Entry 1CSC (X-ray diffraction, 1.70 A resolution); this record covers chain A.

== Chain A ==
Protein: Citrate synthase
Source organism: Gallus gallus
Notes: EC 4.1.3.7
UniProt: P23007 (CISY_CHICK); numbering as in UniProt (aligned over 1-433)
Amino-acid sequence (433 residues; each row starts with the number of its first residue; X marks 4 residues of unknown identity (built as UNK)):
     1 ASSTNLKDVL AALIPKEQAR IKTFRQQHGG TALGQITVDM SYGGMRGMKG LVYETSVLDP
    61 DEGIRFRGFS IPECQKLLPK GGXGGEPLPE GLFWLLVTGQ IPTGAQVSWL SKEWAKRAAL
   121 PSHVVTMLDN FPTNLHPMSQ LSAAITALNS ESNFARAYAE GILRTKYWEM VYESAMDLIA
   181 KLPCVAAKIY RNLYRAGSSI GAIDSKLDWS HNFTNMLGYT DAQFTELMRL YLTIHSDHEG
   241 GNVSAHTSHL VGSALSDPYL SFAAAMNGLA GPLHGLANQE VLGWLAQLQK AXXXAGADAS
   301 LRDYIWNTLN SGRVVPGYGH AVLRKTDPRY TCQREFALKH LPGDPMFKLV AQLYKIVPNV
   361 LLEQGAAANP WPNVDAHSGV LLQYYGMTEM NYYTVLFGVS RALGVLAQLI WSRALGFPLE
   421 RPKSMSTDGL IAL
Disordered / not traced: 83, 292-294
Ligand contacts:
  - carboxymethyl coenzyme A (CMC): Arg46, Arg164, Pro272, Leu273, His274, Gly275, Ala277, Leu309, Arg313, Val314, Val315, Pro316, Gly317, Tyr318, Gly319, His320, Ala321, Leu361, Ala366, Ala367, Ala368, Asn369, Asn373, Val374, Asp375, Phe397, Pro418, Leu419
  - (2S)-2-hydroxybutanedioic acid (LMR): His238, Asn242, His274, His320, Arg329, Phe397, Arg401, Arg421
UniProt features mapped onto this chain:
  - active site: His274, His320, Asp375
  - binding site (oxaloacetate): Arg329, Arg401, Arg421

== Summary ==
Ligands of chain A: carboxymethyl coenzyme A and (2S)-2-hydroxybutanedioic acid. Curated annotation (UniProt)
lists 3 active-site residues and 3 oxaloacetate-binding residues.
Chain A is Citrate synthase (Gallus gallus); the structure, Structure of ternary complexes of citrate synthase
with D-and L-malate: Mechanistic implications, was determined by X-ray diffraction (same publication as 2CSC,
3CSC and 4CSC).
